8G99 - chains A and B of the 3 polymer chains in the assembly; structure by electron microscopy, 2.80 A resolution.

# Chain A
Name: DNA polymerase alpha catalytic subunit
From: Xenopus laevis
Notes: EC 2.7.7.7
Reference sequence: Q9DE46 (DPOLA_XENLA); numbering as in UniProt (aligned over 335-1458)
Amino-acid sequence (1127 residues; row label = number of the first residue in the row):
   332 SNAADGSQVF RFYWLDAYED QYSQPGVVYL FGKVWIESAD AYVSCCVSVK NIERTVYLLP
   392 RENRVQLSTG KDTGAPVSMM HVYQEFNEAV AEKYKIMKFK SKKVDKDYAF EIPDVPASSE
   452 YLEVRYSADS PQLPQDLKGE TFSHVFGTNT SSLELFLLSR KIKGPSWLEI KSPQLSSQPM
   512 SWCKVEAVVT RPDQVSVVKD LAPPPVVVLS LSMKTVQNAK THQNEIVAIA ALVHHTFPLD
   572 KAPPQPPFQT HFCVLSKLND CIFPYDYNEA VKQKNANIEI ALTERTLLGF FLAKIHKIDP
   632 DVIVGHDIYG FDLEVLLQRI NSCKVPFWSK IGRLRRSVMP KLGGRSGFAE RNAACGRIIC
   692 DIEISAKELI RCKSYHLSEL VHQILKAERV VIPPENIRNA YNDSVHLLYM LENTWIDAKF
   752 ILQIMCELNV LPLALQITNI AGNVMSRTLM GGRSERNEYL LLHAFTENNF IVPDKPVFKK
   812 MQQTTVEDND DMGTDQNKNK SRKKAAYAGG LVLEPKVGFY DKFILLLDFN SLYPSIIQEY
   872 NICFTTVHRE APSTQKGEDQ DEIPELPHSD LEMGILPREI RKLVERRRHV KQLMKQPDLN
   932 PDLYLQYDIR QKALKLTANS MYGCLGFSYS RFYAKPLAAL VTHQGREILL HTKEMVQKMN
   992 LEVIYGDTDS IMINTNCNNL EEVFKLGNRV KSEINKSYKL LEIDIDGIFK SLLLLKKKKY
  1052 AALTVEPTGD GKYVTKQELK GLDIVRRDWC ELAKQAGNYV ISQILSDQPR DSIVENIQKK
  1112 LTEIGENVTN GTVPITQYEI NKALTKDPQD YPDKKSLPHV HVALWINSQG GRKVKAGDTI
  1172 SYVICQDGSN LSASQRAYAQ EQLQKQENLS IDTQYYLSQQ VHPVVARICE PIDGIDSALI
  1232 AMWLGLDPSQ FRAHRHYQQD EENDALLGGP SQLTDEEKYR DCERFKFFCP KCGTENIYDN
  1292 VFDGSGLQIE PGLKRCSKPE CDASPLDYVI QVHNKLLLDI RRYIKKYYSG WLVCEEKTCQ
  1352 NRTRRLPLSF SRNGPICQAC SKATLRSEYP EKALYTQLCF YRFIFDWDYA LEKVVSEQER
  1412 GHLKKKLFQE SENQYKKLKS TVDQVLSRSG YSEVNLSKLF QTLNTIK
Unresolved in the structure: 332-338, 809-840, 881-892, 1244-1250, 1453-1458
Sequence notes: expression tag (332-334)
Bound ions: Zn2+ site 1: Cys1280, Cys1283, Cys1307, Cys1312; Zn2+ site 2: Cys1345, Cys1350, Cys1368, Cys1371
Swiss-Prot annotation at these positions:
  - zinc finger: Cys1280 to Pro1310 (CysA-type)
  - motif: Cys1345 to Cys1371 (CysB motif)
  - binding site (Zn(2+)): Cys1280, Cys1283, Cys1307, Cys1312, Cys1345, Cys1350, Cys1368, Cys1371

# Chain B
Name: DNA polymerase alpha subunit B
From: Xenopus laevis
Reference sequence: Q6DCZ1 (Q6DCZ1_XENLA); residue numbers follow UniProt; this construct covers 1-598
Amino-acid sequence (601 residues; numbered -2 to 598; the number before each row is that of its first residue; numbers below 1 keep their minus sign (Ser-2 is residue -2)):
    -2 SNAMSVSAKS IAEELKVFDV NFEDEEVPEK MVELCTVHRL KEEDMVNEWM AFSTTRNLPL
    58 TVGNLNLLEH EVLNKKSARP RPSLKKEKHC GNRDFNTIQE LIEVETAEEN LLDSYATPAK
   118 GSQKRNLSTP EHPQSKRILS INRSPHVLFS PTSFSPSATP SQKYGSRTNR GEVVTTYGEL
   178 QGTTWNGGSG SNTNVELFTS LDEPLTKMYK FMFQKLMDIR EVVSIKIEEL GASLKDHFQI
   238 DEFTSVSLPA QETVTVLGQI GCDSNGKLNS KSVILEGDRE HSAGMQVPVD LSELKDYSLF
   298 PGQVVIMEGT NSTGRRFVPT KLYEGVPLPF HQPSKEFEEC PQQMVITACG PFTTSDTITY
   358 DALKDLIDIV NRDRPDICIL LGPFLDAKHE QIENLQLTVT FEDVFKRCLK MIIEGTRPSG
   418 CHLVIVPSLR DVHHDPVYPQ PPFSCFEPAK EDKERVHFVA DPCTLSVNGV VIGMTSTDLL
   478 FHMGAEEISS SAGAPDRFSR ILRHILTQRS YYPLYPPNEE INIDYEALYS YTPMPVTPDV
   538 FIVPSELRYF IKDVTGCICI NPGRLTKGLV GGTYARFLVK SGAMGSEGKR STCISAQVVR
   598 V
Unresolved in the structure: -2 to 158, 489-492, 582-586
Sequence notes: expression tag (-2 to 0)

# How chain A and chain B interact
Pairs across the interface - 116 pairs, chain A then chain B:
  Gln548(A) - Ser309(B)
  Gln548(A) - Thr310(B)
  His553(A) - Ser289(B)  hydrogen bond
  His553(A) - Glu290(B)
  His553(A) - Ser309(B)  hydrogen bond (backbone-side chain)
  Gln554(A) - Ser309(B)
  Asn555(A) - Gln248(B)  hydrogen bond
  Asn555(A) - Ser309(B)  hydrogen bond (side chain-backbone)
  Glu645(A) - Gln248(B)
  Val646(A) - Gln248(B)
  Gln649(A) - Gln248(B)
  Gln649(A) - Glu249(B)
  Asn652(A) - Glu249(B)
  Leu673(A) - Glu249(B)
  Leu673(A) - Thr250(B)
  Leu673(A) - Val251(B)  hydrophobic
  Gly675(A) - Glu239(B)
  Arg676(A) - Glu239(B)  hydrogen bond (backbone-side chain)
  Arg676(A) - His278(B)  hydrogen bond
  Phe679(A) - Leu245(B)  hydrophobic
  Phe679(A) - Pro246(B)
  Lys1137(A) - Asp260(B)  salt bridge
  Lys1137(A) - Lys268(B)
  Lys1137(A) - Ser269(B)  hydrogen bond
  Asp1141(A) - Asn266(B)  hydrogen bond (backbone-side chain)
  Asp1141(A) - Lys268(B)
  Asp1141(A) - Ser269(B)
  Pro1143(A) - Ser261(B)
  Pro1143(A) - Gly263(B)
  Pro1143(A) - Lys264(B)
  Pro1143(A) - Asn266(B)
  Pro1143(A) - Ser269(B)
  Asp1144(A) - Ser261(B)  hydrogen bond
  Asp1144(A) - Asn262(B)  hydrogen bond (side chain-backbone)
  Asp1144(A) - Gly263(B)  hydrogen bond (side chain-backbone)
  Ile1321(A) - Thr395(B)
  Ile1321(A) - Val396(B)
  Ile1321(A) - Thr397(B)
  Gln1322(A) - Leu392(B)
  Gln1322(A) - Leu394(B)
  His1324(A) - Thr397(B)
  Asn1325(A) - Leu392(B)
  Asn1325(A) - Val396(B)
  Asn1325(A) - Thr397(B)
  Asn1325(A) - Phe398(B)
  Lys1326(A) - Leu392(B)
  Leu1328(A) - Phe398(B)  hydrophobic
  Leu1329(A) - Ile389(B)
  Leu1329(A) - Val429(B)  hydrophobic
  Arg1332(A) - Ala384(B)
  Arg1332(A) - Leu426(B)  hydrogen bond (side chain-backbone)
  Arg1332(A) - Asp428(B)  hydrogen bond (side chain-backbone)
  Arg1332(A) - Val429(B)
  Arg1332(A) - His431(B)
  Arg1332(A) - Pro433(B)
  Ile1335(A) - Pro433(B)
  Ile1335(A) - Asn519(B)
  Lys1336(A) - Glu516(B)  hydrogen bond (side chain-backbone)
  Lys1336(A) - Asn519(B)
  Tyr1338(A) - Met209(B)
  Tyr1338(A) - Phe210(B)
  Tyr1338(A) - Gln211(B)  hydrogen bond (side chain-backbone)
  Tyr1339(A) - Phe208(B)
  Tyr1339(A) - Met209(B)  hydrogen bond (side chain-backbone)
  Tyr1339(A) - Gln211(B)
  Tyr1339(A) - Asn519(B)
  Tyr1339(A) - Ile520(B)
  Tyr1339(A) - Asp521(B)  hydrogen bond
  Trp1342(A) - Asn262(B)
  Arg1353(A) - Asn262(B)  hydrogen bond (backbone-side chain)
  Thr1354(A) - Asn262(B)
  Arg1355(A) - Asn262(B)  hydrogen bond (backbone-side chain)
  Arg1355(A) - Pro513(B)
  Arg1355(A) - Pro514(B)  hydrogen bond (side chain-backbone)
  Arg1356(A) - Gln256(B)
  Arg1356(A) - Glu273(B)  salt bridge
  Arg1356(A) - Gln283(B)
  Arg1356(A) - Pro513(B)
  Leu1357(A) - Leu213(B)
  Leu1357(A) - Ile216(B)  hydrophobic
  Leu1357(A) - Tyr512(B)  hydrogen bond (backbone-side chain)
  Pro1358(A) - Glu273(B)
  Pro1358(A) - Gln283(B)
  Leu1359(A) - Arg217(B)  hydrogen bond (backbone-side chain)
  Leu1359(A) - Val220(B)  hydrophobic
  Leu1359(A) - Ile224(B)  hydrophobic
  Leu1359(A) - Glu273(B)  hydrogen bond (backbone-side chain)
  Leu1359(A) - Gly274(B)
  Leu1359(A) - Gly281(B)
  Ser1360(A) - Gly281(B)  hydrogen bond (backbone-backbone)
  Ser1360(A) - Met282(B)
  Phe1361(A) - Leu213(B)
  Phe1361(A) - Met214(B)  hydrophobic
  Phe1361(A) - Arg217(B)
  Pro1366(A) - Leu213(B)  hydrophobic
  Gln1369(A) - Gln283(B)
  Glu1382(A) - Met209(B)
  Glu1382(A) - Phe210(B)
  Glu1382(A) - Gln211(B)
  Leu1385(A) - Met209(B)  hydrophobic
  Leu1389(A) - Met209(B)  hydrophobic
  Val1436(A) - Met209(B)
  Ser1438(A) - Lys207(B)  hydrogen bond (backbone-side chain)
  Arg1439(A) - Met205(B)
  Arg1439(A) - Lys207(B)
  Arg1439(A) - Phe208(B)  hydrogen bond (backbone-backbone)
  Arg1439(A) - Met209(B)
  Arg1439(A) - Asp432(B)  salt bridge
  Ser1440(A) - Lys207(B)
  Ser1440(A) - Phe208(B)
  Ser1440(A) - Met209(B)
  Gly1441(A) - Lys207(B)
  Gly1441(A) - Phe208(B)  hydrogen bond (backbone-backbone)
  Gly1441(A) - Phe210(B)
  Tyr1442(A) - Phe210(B)
  Glu1444(A) - Lys207(B)  salt bridge
Interface residues without a listed pair, chain A (54 interface residues in all): Lys551, Phe642, Leu1343, Leu1376
Interface residues without a listed pair, chain B (76 interface residues in all): Tyr206, Lys212, Ser221, Thr241, Gly258, Cys259, Ile271, Asp275, Ala280, Asp287, Thr307, Arg313, Val315, Glu390, Arg427, Val434, Asn515

# Overview
54 residues of chain A face 76 of chain B across their interface; the contacts include 27 hydrogen bonds and 4
salt bridges. Among the polar pairs are Lys1137(A)-Asp260(B), Arg1356(A)-Glu273(B) and Arg1439(A)-Asp432(B).
Curated annotation (UniProt) lists 8 Zn2+-binding residues on chain A.
Here chain A is DNA polymerase alpha catalytic subunit and chain B is DNA polymerase alpha subunit B, both
from Xenopus laevis. Entry 8G99 (Partial auto-inhibitory complex of Xenopus laevis DNA polymerase
alpha-primase) was determined by electron microscopy (same publication as 8G9F, 8G9L, 8G9N, 8G9O, 8UCU, 8UCV
and 8 further entries).
